7ELL - chains f and i of the 21 polymer chains in the assembly; structure by electron microscopy, 3.80 A resolution.

[Chain f (and i)]
Protein: Mu1
Organism: Mammalian orthoreovirus 3
Notes: chain i of this document is another copy of the same molecule, construct and numbering; everything in this record applies to it too
UniProtKB: F1ARM5 (F1ARM5_9REOV); numbering as in UniProt (aligned over 43-708)
Sequence (666 residues; row label = number of the first residue in the row):
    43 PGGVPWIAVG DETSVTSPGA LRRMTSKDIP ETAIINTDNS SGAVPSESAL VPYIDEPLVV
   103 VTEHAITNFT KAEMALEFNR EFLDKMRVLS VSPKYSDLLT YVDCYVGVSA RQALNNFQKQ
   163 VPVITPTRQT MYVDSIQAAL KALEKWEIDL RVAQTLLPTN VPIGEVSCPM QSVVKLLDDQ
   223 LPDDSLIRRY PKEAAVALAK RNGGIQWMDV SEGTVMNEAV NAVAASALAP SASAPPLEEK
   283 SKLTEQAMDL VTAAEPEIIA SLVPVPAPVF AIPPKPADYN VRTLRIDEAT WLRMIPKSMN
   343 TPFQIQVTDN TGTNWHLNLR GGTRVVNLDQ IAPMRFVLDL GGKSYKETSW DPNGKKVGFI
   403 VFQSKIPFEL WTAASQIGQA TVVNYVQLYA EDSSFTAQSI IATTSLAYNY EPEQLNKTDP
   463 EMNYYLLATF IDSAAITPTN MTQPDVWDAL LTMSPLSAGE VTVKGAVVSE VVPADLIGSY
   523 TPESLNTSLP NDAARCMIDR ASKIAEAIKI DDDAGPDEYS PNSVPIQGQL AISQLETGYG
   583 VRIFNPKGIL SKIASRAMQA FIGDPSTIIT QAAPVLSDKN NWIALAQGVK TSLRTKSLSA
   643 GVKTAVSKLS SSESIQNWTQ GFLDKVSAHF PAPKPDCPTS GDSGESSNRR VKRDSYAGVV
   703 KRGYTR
Disordered / not traced: 676-708
What the authors report for this chain:
  - binding site for myristic acid: Met212 to Arg243

[Chain f / chain i interface]
Contacting residue pairs - 4 pairs, chain f then chain i:
  Pro409(f) with Lys407(i); Pro409(i)
  Leu412(f) with Ile408(i), hydrophobic
  Pro462(f) with Pro462(i)
Interface residues without a listed pair, chain f (6 interface residues in all): Asp371, Gln372, Lys407

[In short]
6 residues of chain f and 4 residues of chain i are in contact. The paper reports a binding site for myristic
acid at Met212(f).
Both chains are Mu1 (Mammalian orthoreovirus 3). Entry 7ELL (In situ structure of capping enzyme lambda2,
penetration protein mu1 of mammalian reovirus capsid asymmetric unit) was determined by electron microscopy
together with 7ELH from the same study.
